8OUL - chain A; structure by X-ray diffraction, 3.10 A resolution.

[Chain A]
Name: Arf GTPase
Organism: Asgard group
Amino-acid sequence (192 residues; numbered 1 to 192; the number before each row is that of its first residue):
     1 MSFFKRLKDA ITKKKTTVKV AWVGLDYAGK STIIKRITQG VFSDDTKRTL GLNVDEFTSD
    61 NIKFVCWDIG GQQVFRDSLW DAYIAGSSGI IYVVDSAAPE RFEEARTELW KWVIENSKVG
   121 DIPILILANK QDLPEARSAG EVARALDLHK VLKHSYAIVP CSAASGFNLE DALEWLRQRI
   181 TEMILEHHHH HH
Unresolved in the structure: 1, 187-192
Ion coordination: Mg2+: Ser31 (together with GDP)
Ligand contacts: GDP (guanosine-5'-diphosphate): Leu25, Asp26, Tyr27, Ala28, Gly29, Lys30, Ser31, Thr32, Asp68, Asn129, Lys130, Asp132, Leu133, Ser162, Ala163, Ala164
What the authors report for this chain:
  - conformationally variable residues (register shift): Gly51 to Gly71
  - mutagenesis - S31N: abolished localization

[Overview]
Ligands of chain A: GDP. The paper reports that S31N abolishes localization; conformational variability at
Gly51.
Chain A is Arf GTPase (Asgard group); the structure, Arf GTPase from the asgard Hodarchaea : HodArfR1 bound to
GDP, was determined by X-ray diffraction (same publication as 8OUK, 8OUM and 8OUN).
